5EYC - chain A; structure by X-ray diffraction, 1.80 A resolution.

Chain A:
Molecule: Hepatocyte growth factor receptor
Organism: Homo sapiens
Notes: EC 2.7.10.1
UniProtKB: P08581 (MET_HUMAN); numbering as in UniProt (aligned over 1048-1351)
Chain sequence (309 residues; each row starts with the number of its first residue):
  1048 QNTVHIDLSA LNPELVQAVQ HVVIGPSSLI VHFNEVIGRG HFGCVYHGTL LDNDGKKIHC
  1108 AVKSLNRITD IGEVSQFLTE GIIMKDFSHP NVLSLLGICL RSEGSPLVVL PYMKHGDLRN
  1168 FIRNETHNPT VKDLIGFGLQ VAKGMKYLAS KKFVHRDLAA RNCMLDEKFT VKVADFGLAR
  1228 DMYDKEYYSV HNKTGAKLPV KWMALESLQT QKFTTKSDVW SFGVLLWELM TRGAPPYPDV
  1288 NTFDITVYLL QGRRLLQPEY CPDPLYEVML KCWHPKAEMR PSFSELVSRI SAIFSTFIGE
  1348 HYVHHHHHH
Not modelled in the structure: 1048-1052, 1099-1103, 1346-1356
Construct notes: expression tag (1352-1356)
Curated features (UniProtKB/Swiss-Prot):
  - active site: D1204 (Proton acceptor)
  - binding site (ATP): I1084 to V1092, K1110
  - modified residue: Y1230 (Phosphotyrosine), Y1234 (Phosphotyrosine), Y1235 (Phosphotyrosine), T1289 (Phosphothreonine), Y1349 (Phosphotyrosine)
  - natural variant: V1092 (V1092I: In RCCP), H1094 (H1094L: In RCCP; H1094R: In RCCP; H1094Y: In RCCP), H1106 (H1106D: In RCCP), M1131 (M1131T: In RCCP), T1173 (T1173I: In HCC), V1188 (V1188L: In RCCP), L1195 (L1195V: In RCCP), V1220 (V1220I: In RCCP), D1228 (D1228H: In RCCP; D1228N: In RCCP), Y1230 (Y1230C: In RCCP; Y1230D: In RCCP; Y1230H: In RCCP), Y1234 (Y1234C: In DA11), K1244 (K1244R: In HCC), 2 further natural variant entries in UniProt
  - mutagenesis: Y1234 (Y1234F: Complete loss of kinase activity and of ligand-induced ubiquitination. Alters interaction with PTPN1 and PTPN2. Loss of interaction with PTPN1 and PTPN2; when associated with F-1235), Y1235 (Y1235F: Complete loss of kinase activity. Alters interaction with PTPN1 and PTPN2. Loss of interaction with PTPN1 and PTPN2; when associated with F-1234), Y1313 (Y1313F: No effect on ligand-induced CBL-mediated ubiquitination; when associated with F-1349, F-1356 and F-1365), Y1349 (Y1349F: No effect on ligand-induced CBL-mediated ubiquitination; when associated with F-1313, F-1356 and F-1365)
Small-molecule neighbours: 5SZ (6-[(1R)-1-[8-fluoranyl-6-(3-methyl-1,2-oxazol-5-yl)-[1,2,4]triazolo[4,3-a]pyridin-3-yl]ethyl]-1,6-naphthyridin-5-one): I1084, G1085, V1092, A1108, K1110, L1140, L1157, P1158, Y1159, M1160, D1164, N1167, R1208, N1209, C1210, M1211, A1221, D1222, A1226, Y1230

In short:
Chain A binds compound 5SZ. From UniProt: active-site residue D1204, 10 ATP-binding residues and 4 mutagenesis
sites.
Chain A is Hepatocyte growth factor receptor (Homo sapiens); the structure, Crystal structure of c-Met in
complex with naphthyridinone inhibitor 5, was determined by X-ray diffraction, deposited together with 5EYD.
